PDB entry 6O61 | X-ray diffraction, 2.60 A resolution | chains C and E of the 6 polymer chains in the assembly

[Chain C]
Name: Tubulin alpha-1B chain
Source organism: Sus scrofa
UniProtKB: Q2XVP4 (TBA1B_PIG); residue numbers follow UniProt; this construct covers 1-450
Amino-acid sequence (450 residues; each row starts with the number of its first residue):
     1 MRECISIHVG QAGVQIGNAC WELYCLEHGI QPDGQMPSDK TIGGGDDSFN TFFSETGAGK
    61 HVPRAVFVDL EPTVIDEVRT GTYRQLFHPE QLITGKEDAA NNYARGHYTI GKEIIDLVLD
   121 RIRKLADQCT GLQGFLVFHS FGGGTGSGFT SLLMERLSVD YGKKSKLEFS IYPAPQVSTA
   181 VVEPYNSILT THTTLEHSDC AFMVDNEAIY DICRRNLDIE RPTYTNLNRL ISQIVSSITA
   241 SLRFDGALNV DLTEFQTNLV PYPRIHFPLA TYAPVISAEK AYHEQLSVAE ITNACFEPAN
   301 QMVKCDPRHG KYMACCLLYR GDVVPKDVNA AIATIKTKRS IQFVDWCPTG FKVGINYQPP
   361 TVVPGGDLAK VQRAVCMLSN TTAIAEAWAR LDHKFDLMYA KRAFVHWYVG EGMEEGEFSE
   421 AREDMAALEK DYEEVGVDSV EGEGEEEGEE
Not modelled in the structure: 441-450
Curated features (UniProtKB/Swiss-Prot):
  - motif: M1 to C4 (MREC motif)
  - active site: E254
  - binding site (GTP): G10, Q11, A12, Q15, E71, A99, S140, G143, G144, T145, G146, T179, E183, N206, Y224, N228, L252
  - binding site (Mg(2+)): E71
  - modified residue: K40 (N6,N6,N6-trimethyllysine), S48 (Phosphoserine), S232 (Phosphoserine), Y282 (3'-nitrotyrosine), R339 (Omega-N-methylarginine), S439 (Phosphoserine), E443 (5-glutamyl polyglutamate), E445 (5-glutamyl polyglutamate)
  - cross-link (Glycyl lysine isopeptide (Lys-Gly)): K326 (interchain with G-Cter in ubiquitin), K370 (interchain with G-Cter in ubiquitin)
Bound ions: Ca2+: D39, T41, G44, E55
Small-molecule neighbours:
  - GTP (guanosine-5'-triphosphate): G10, Q11, A12, Q15, I16, D69, D98, A99, A100, N101, S140, G142, G143, G144, T145, G146, I171, P173, V177, T179, E183, N206, Y224, L227, N228, I231
  - KUM ([2-(1H-indol-3-yl)-1H-imidazol-5-yl](3,4,5-trimethoxyphenyl)methanone): N101, T179, A180, V181

[Chain E]
Name: Stathmin-4
Source organism: Homo sapiens
UniProtKB: Q9H169 (STMN4_HUMAN); residues 5-145 here correspond to UniProt positions 49-189 (UniProt number = residue number + 44)
Amino-acid sequence (143 residues; each row starts with the number of its first residue):
     3 MADMEVIELN KCTSGQSFEV ILKPPSFDGV PEFNASLPRR RDPSLEEIQK KLEAAEERRK
    63 YQEAELLKHL AEKREHEREV IQKAIEENNN FIKMAKEKLA QKMESNKENR EAHLAAMLER
   123 LQEKDKHAEE VRKNKELKEE ASR
Not modelled in the structure: 3-5, 29-43, 142-145
Differences from the reference sequence: expression tag (3-4)
Curated features (UniProtKB/Swiss-Prot):
  - modified residue: S46 (Phosphoserine)

[Interface between chain C and chain E]
Contacting residue pairs (32; chain C residue first):
  H107(C) - M105(E)
  Y108(C) - K104(E)
  Y108(C) - M105(E)  hydrophobic
  Y108(C) - N108(E)
  T109(C) - R112(E)
  K112(C) - M105(E)
  L152(C) - L101(E)  hydrophobic
  E155(C) - L101(E)
  R156(C) - L101(E)
  S158(C) - F93(E)
  S158(C) - I94(E)
  V159(C) - I94(E)
  V159(C) - K98(E)
  G162(C) - N90(E)
  G162(C) - I94(E)
  K163(C) - N90(E)  hydrogen bond (backbone-side chain)
  K163(C) - F93(E)
  E196(C) - F93(E)
  E196(C) - K100(E)  salt bridge
  H197(C) - A97(E)
  V409(C) - H115(E)  hydrogen bond (backbone-side chain)
  G410(C) - R112(E)
  G410(C) - H115(E)
  E411(C) - N108(E)  hydrogen bond (backbone-side chain)
  E411(C) - R112(E)  salt bridge
  G412(C) - N108(E)
  G412(C) - N111(E)  hydrogen bond (backbone-side chain)
  G412(C) - R112(E)
  M413(C) - N108(E)
  E414(C) - S107(E)  hydrogen bond
  E414(C) - N111(E)  hydrogen bond
  E417(C) - K104(E)  salt bridge
Also at the interface, not in a pair above, chain C (21 interface residues in all): E420

[Summary]
21 residues of chain C face 14 of chain E across their interface, with 6 hydrogen bonds and 3 salt bridges.
Among the polar pairs are E196(C)-K100(E), E411(C)-R112(E) and E417(C)-K104(E). Bound to chain C: GTP and
compound KUM.
Here chain C is Tubulin alpha-1B chain (Sus scrofa) and chain E is Stathmin-4 (Homo sapiens). Entry 6O61
(Tubulin-RB3_SLD-TTL in complex with compound ABI-231) was determined by X-ray diffraction, deposited together
with 6O5M and 6O5N.
